PDB entry 2WH0 | X-ray diffraction, 2.25 A resolution | chains B and Q of the 3 polymer chains in the assembly

[Chain B]
Name: 14-3-3 protein zeta/delta
From: Homo sapiens
UniProtKB: P63104 (1433Z_HUMAN); residues 1-245 here = UniProt positions 1-245
Amino-acid sequence (245 residues; each row starts with the number of its first residue):
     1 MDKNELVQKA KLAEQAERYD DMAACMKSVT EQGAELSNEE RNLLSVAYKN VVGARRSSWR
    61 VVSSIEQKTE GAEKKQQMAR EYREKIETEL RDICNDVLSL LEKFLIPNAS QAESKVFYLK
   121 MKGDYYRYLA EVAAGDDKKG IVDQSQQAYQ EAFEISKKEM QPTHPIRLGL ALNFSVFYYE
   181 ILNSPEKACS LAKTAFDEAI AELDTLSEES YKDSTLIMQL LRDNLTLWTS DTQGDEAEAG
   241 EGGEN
Not modelled in the structure: 1, 229-245

[Chain Q]
Name: Protein kinase C epsilon type, npkc-epsilon
Notes: EC 2.7.11.13; fragment: pkc epsilon v3-derived peptide, residues 342-372
UniProtKB: Q02156 (KPCE_HUMAN); numbering as in UniProt (aligned over 342-372)
Amino-acid sequence (31 residues; numbered 342 to 372; the number before each row is that of its first residue):
   342 DRSKSAPTSP CDQEIKELEN NIRKALSFDN R
Not modelled in the structure: 342, 348-364
Modified positions: Ser-346 (phosphoserine; SEP); Ser-368 (phosphoserine; SEP)
Reported in the primary citation:
  - post-translational modification sites: Ser-350 (citing earlier work)

[Chain B / chain Q interface]
Contacting residue pairs - 22 pairs, chain B then chain Q:
  Asn-42(B) / Arg-372(Q)
  Val-46(B) / Asn-371(Q)
  Val-46(B) / Arg-372(Q)
  Lys-49(B) / Ser-368(Q)
  Lys-49(B) / Asn-371(Q)
  Arg-56(B) / Ser-368(Q)
  Arg-127(B) / Ser-368(Q)
  Tyr-128(B) / Ser-368(Q)
  Gly-169(B) / Phe-369(Q)
  Leu-172(B) / Leu-367(Q)
  Leu-172(B) / Ser-368(Q)
  Leu-172(B) / Phe-369(Q)
  Asn-173(B) / Ser-368(Q)
  Asn-173(B) / Phe-369(Q)  hydrogen bond (side chain-backbone)
  Val-176(B) / Leu-367(Q)
  Glu-180(B) / Ala-366(Q)
  Leu-216(B) / Asp-370(Q)
  Leu-220(B) / Leu-367(Q)  hydrophobic
  Asn-224(B) / Ala-366(Q)
  Asn-224(B) / Leu-367(Q)  hydrogen bond (side chain-backbone)
  Leu-227(B) / Lys-365(Q)
  Leu-227(B) / Ala-366(Q)
Interface residues without a listed pair, chain B (19 interface residues in all): Ser-45, Lys-120, Asp-223, Trp-228

[Summary]
The interface between chain B and chain Q involves 19 residues on one side and 8 on the other; the contacts
include 2 hydrogen bonds. Polar contacts include Asn-173(B)/Phe-369(Q) and Asn-224(B)/Leu-367(Q). The paper
reports a modification site at Ser-350(Q).
Here chain B is 14-3-3 protein zeta/delta (Homo sapiens) and chain Q is Protein kinase C epsilon type,
npkc-epsilon. Entry 2WH0 (Recognition of an intrachain tandem 14-3-3 binding site within protein kinase C
epsilon) was determined by X-ray diffraction.
